PDB entry 5DLG | X-ray diffraction, 2.35 A resolution | chains A and P of the 3 polymer chains in the assembly

Chain A:
Name: DNA polymerase eta
Source organism: Homo sapiens
Notes: EC 2.7.7.7
UniProtKB: Q9Y253 (POLH_HUMAN); numbering as in UniProt (aligned over 1-432)
Amino-acid sequence (435 residues; numbered -2 to 432; the number before each row is that of its first residue; numbers below 1 keep their minus sign (Gly-2 is residue -2)):
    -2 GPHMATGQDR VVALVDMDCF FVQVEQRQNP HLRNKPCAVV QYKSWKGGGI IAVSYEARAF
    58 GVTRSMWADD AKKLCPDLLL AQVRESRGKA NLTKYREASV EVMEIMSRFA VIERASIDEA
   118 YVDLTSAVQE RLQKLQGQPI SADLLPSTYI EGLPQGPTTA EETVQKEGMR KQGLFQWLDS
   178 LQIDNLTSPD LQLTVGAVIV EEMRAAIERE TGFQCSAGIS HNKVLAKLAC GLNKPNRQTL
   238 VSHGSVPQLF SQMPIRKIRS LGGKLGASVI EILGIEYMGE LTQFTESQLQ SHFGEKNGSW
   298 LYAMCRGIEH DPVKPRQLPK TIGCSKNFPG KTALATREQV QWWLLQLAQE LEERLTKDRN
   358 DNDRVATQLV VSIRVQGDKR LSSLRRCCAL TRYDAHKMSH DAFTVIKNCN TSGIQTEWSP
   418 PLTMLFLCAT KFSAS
Not modelled in the structure: 155-159
Construct notes: expression tag (-2 to 0)
Metal / ion sites: Mg2+ site 1: Asp13, Met14, Asp115 (together with XG4); Mg2+ site 2: Asp13, Glu116 (together with XG4) (shared with DT8(P) of chain P)
Ligand contacts: XG4 (2'-deoxy-5'-O-[(R)-hydroxy{[(R)-hydroxy(phosphonooxy)phosphoryl]amino}phosphoryl]guanosine): Asp13, Met14, Asp15, Cys16, Phe17, Phe18, Gln38, Ile48, Ala49, Tyr52, Arg55, Arg61, Leu89, Ile114, Asp115, Glu116, Lys231
Swiss-Prot annotation at these positions:
  - binding site (Mg(2+)): Asp13, Met14, Asp115, Glu116
  - binding site (Mn(2+)): Asp13, Met14, Asp115, Glu116
  - binding site (a 2'-deoxyribonucleoside 5'-triphosphate): Arg61
From the paper describing this entry:
  - binding site for the 12-nt DNA strand: Trp42, Gly46, Ser62, Met63, Trp64
  - binding site for XG4: Arg61
  - conformationally variable residues (side-chain flip): Arg61

Chain P:
Molecule: 8-nt DNA strand
Sequence (8 nucleotides; row label = number of the first residue in the row):
     1 AGCGTCAT
Metal / ion sites: Mg2+: DT8 (together with XG4) (shared with Asp13(A), Glu116(A) of chain A)

How chain A and chain P interact:
Pairs across the interface - 23 pairs, chain A then chain P:
  Arg61(A) - DT8(P)  hydrogen bond to the base
  Ser113(A) - DT8(P)  hydrogen bond to the phosphate
  Glu116(A) - DT8(P)  phosphate contact
  Lys224(A) - DT8(P)  salt bridge to the phosphate
  Ile255(A) - DA7(P)  phosphate contact
  Arg256(A) - DA7(P)  phosphate contact
  Ser257(A) - DC6(P)  phosphate contact
  Ser257(A) - DA7(P)  hydrogen bond to the phosphate
  Leu258(A) - DA7(P)  hydrogen bond to the phosphate
  Gly259(A) - DA7(P)  hydrogen bond to the phosphate
  Gly260(A) - DC6(P)  phosphate contact
  Gly260(A) - DA7(P)  hydrogen bond to the phosphate
  Lys261(A) - DT5(P)  salt bridge to the phosphate
  Lys261(A) - DC6(P)  hydrogen bond to the phosphate
  Leu262(A) - DC6(P)  hydrogen bond to the phosphate
  Arg377(A) - DG4(P)  salt bridge to the phosphate
  Leu381(A) - DC3(P)  phosphate contact
  Arg382(A) - DG2(P)  sugar contact
  Arg382(A) - DC3(P)  hydrogen bond to the phosphate
  Arg382(A) - DG4(P)  hydrogen bond to the base
  Arg383(A) - DG2(P)  sugar contact
  Arg383(A) - DC3(P)  salt bridge to the phosphate
  Cys384(A) - DG2(P)  hydrogen bond to the phosphate
Also at the interface, not in a pair above, chain A (19 interface residues in all): Ser379, Ser380
Also at the interface, not in a pair above, chain P (8 interface residues in all): DA1

Summary:
19 residues of chain A face 8 of chain P across their interface, with 11 hydrogen bonds and 4 salt bridges.
Polar contacts include Arg61(A)-DT8(P), Arg382(A)-DG4(P) and Ser113(A)-DT8(P). The paper reports a binding
site for the 12-nt DNA strand at Trp42(A), Gly46(A) and Ser62(A) among others; a binding site for XG4 at
Arg61(A).
Here chain A is DNA polymerase eta (Homo sapiens) and chain P is an 8-nt DNA strand. Entry 5DLG (Crystal
Structure of Human DNA Polymerase Eta Inserting dGMPNPP Opposite O4-Methylhymidine) was determined by X-ray
diffraction together with 5DLF, 5DQG, 5DQH and 5DQI from the same study.
